8XOO - chains A and B of the 21 polymer chains in the assembly; structure by electron microscopy, 1.84 A resolution.

# Chain A (and B)
Molecule: ATP-dependent Clp protease proteolytic subunit
From: Streptomyces hawaiiensis
Notes: EC 3.4.21.92; chain B of this document is another copy of the same molecule, construct and numbering; everything in this record applies to it too
UniProt: A0A5B9BGY8 (A0A5B9BGY8_9ACTN); residues 30-219 here = UniProt positions 30-219
Chain sequence (226 residues; row label = number of the first residue in the row; numbers below 1 keep their minus sign (Met-6 is residue -6)):
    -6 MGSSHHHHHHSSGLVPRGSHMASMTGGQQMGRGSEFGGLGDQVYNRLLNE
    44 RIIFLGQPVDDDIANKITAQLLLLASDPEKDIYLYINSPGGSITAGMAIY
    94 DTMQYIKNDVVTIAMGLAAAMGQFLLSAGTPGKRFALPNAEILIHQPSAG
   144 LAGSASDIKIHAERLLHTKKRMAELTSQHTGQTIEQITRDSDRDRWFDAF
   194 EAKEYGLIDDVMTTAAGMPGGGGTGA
Not modelled in the structure: -6 to 30, 209-219
Differences from the reference sequence: initiating methionine (-6); expression tag (-5 to 29); engineered mutation Ala113 (Ser in A0A5B9BGY8)
What the authors report for this chain:
  - mutagenesis - S113A: decreased catalytic activity

# How chain A and chain B interact
Residue-residue contacts (42; chain A residue first):
  Asp34(A) with Gly31(B); Leu32(B), hydrogen bond (side chain-backbone)
  Asn38(A) with Leu32(B)
  Leu41(A) with Leu32(B), hydrophobic
  Asp54(A) with Gly49(B)
  Asn58(A) with Tyr37(B); Phe47(B); Gly49(B); Met108(B)
  Lys59(A) with Gly33(B)
  Thr61(A) with Phe47(B); Met108(B)
  Ala62(A) with Leu40(B), hydrophobic
  Leu65(A) with Phe47(B), hydrophobic; Tyr78(B)
  Leu66(A) with Arg39(B); Leu40(B), hydrophobic
  Thr87(A) with Gly109(B); Leu110(B), hydrogen bond (side chain-backbone)
  Met90(A) with Asn132(B)
  Ala91(A) with Gly109(B)
  Tyr93(A) with Asn132(B)
  Asp94(A) with Leu130(B); Asn132(B), hydrogen bond
  Gln97(A) with Thr207(B)
  Tyr98(A) with Met205(B); Thr206(B); Thr207(B); Ala208(B)
  Lys100(A) with Thr207(B), hydrogen bond (side chain-backbone); Ala208(B)
  Ser147(A) with Arg186(B), hydrogen bond
  Asp150(A) with Arg186(B), salt bridge
  Ile153(A) with Arg186(B); Asp187(B); Trp189(B)
  Arg157(A) with Glu134(B), salt bridge; Trp189(B)
  His160(A) with Asp191(B), salt bridge
  Thr161(A) with Glu134(B)
  Arg164(A) with Asn132(B), hydrogen bond
  Leu168(A) with Asn132(B)
Other interface residues (no listed pair), chain A (30 interface residues in all): Tyr37, Gln63, Thr95, Ser149
Other interface residues (no listed pair), chain B (29 interface residues in all): Val36, Gln50, Pro51, Asn80, Pro131, Ala133

# Summary
30 residues of chain A face 29 of chain B across their interface; the contacts include 6 hydrogen bonds and 3
salt bridges. Polar contacts include Asp150(A)-Arg186(B), Arg157(A)-Glu134(B) and His160(A)-Asp191(B). From
the paper: S113A of chain A reduces catalytic activity.
Chain A and chain B are both ATP-dependent Clp protease proteolytic subunit (Streptomyces hawaiiensis); the
structure, Cryo-EM structure of the ClpC1:ClpP1P2 degradation complex in Streptomyces hawaiiensis, was
determined by electron microscopy together with 8XN4, 8XON and 8XOP from the same study.
